PDB entry 8GXU | electron microscopy, 2.50 A resolution | chains B and G of the 12 polymer chains in the assembly

== Chain B ==
Protein: V-type ATP synthase alpha chain
Source organism: Thermus thermophilus HB8
Notes: EC 7.1.2.2
UniProtKB: Q56403 (VATA_THET8); residue numbers follow UniProt; this construct covers 1-578
Sequence (578 residues; numbered 1 to 578; the number before each row is that of its first residue):
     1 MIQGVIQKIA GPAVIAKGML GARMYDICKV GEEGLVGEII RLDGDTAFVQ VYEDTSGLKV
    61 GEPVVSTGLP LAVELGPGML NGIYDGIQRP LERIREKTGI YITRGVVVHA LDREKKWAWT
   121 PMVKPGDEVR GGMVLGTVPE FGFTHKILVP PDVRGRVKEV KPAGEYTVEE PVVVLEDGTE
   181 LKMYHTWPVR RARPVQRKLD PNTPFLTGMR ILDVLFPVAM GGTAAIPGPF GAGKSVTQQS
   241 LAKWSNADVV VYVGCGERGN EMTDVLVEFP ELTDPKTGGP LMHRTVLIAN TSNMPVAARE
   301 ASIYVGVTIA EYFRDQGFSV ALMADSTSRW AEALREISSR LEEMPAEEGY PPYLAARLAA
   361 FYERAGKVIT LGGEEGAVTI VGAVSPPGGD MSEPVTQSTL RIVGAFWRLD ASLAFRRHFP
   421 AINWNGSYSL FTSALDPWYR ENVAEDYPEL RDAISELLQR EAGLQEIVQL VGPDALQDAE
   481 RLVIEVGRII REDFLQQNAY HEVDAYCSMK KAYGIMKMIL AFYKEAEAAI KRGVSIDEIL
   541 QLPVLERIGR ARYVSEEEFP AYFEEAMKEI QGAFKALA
Sequence notes: conflict A232 (Ser in Q56403), S235 (Thr in Q56403)
Ligand contacts: ATP (adenosine-5'-triphosphate): P229, F230, G231, A232, G233, K234, S235, V236, F419, Q497, N498, A499, Y500
From the paper describing this entry:
  - binding site for ATP: K234, S235, V236

== Chain G ==
Protein: V-type ATP synthase subunit D
Source organism: Thermus thermophilus HB8
UniProtKB: O87880 (VATD_THET8); residue numbers follow UniProt; this construct covers 1-223
Sequence (223 residues; numbered 1 to 223; the number before each row is that of its first residue):
     1 MSQVSPTRMN LLQRRGQLRL AQKGVDLLKK KRDALVAEFF GLVREAMEAR KALDQAAKEA
    61 YAALLLAQAF DGPEVVAGAA LGVPPLEGVE AEVENVWGSK VPRLKATFPD GALLSPVGTP
   121 AYTLEASRAF RRYAEALIRV ANTETRLKKI GEEIKKTTRR VNALEQVVIP GIRAQIRFIQ
   181 QVLEQRERED TFRLKRIKGK IEAREAEEEG GRPNPQVEIG AGL
Not modelled in the structure: 1-3, 210-223

== Interface between chain B and chain G ==
Residue-residue contacts (8):
  E342(B) with K195(G), hydrogen bond (backbone-side chain)
  M344(B) with F192(G), hydrophobic; K195(G)
  E347(B) with R188(G)
  E348(B) with E184(G)
  L470(B) with R32(G); V36(G), hydrophobic
  V471(B) with F40(G), hydrophobic
Other interface residues (no listed pair), chain B (10 interface residues in all): E343, P345, S392, Q469
Other interface residues (no listed pair), chain G (9 interface residues in all): D33, R177

== In short ==
10 residues of chain B face 9 of chain G across their interface, with 1 hydrogen bond. Its one hydrogen-bonded
contact is E342(B)-K195(G). Chain B binds ATP. The paper reports a binding site for ATP at K234(B), S235(B)
and V236(B).
Chain B is V-type ATP synthase alpha chain and chain G is V-type ATP synthase subunit D, both from Thermus
thermophilus HB8; the structure, 1 ATP-bound V1EG of V/A-ATPase from Thermus thermophilus, was determined by
electron microscopy, deposited together with 8GXW, 8GXX, 8GXY and 8GXZ.
